PDB entry 1Z2P | X-ray diffraction, 1.22 A resolution | chain X

# Chain X
Name: inositol 1,3,4-trisphosphate 5/6-kinase
Organism: Entamoeba histolytica
Notes: fragment: Inositol phosphate kinase, ATP-grasp
Reference sequence: Q9XYQ1 (Q9XYQ1_ENTHI); residue numbers follow UniProt; this construct covers 1-319
Chain sequence (324 residues; row label = number of the first residue in the row; numbers below 1 keep their minus sign (Gly-4 is residue -4)):
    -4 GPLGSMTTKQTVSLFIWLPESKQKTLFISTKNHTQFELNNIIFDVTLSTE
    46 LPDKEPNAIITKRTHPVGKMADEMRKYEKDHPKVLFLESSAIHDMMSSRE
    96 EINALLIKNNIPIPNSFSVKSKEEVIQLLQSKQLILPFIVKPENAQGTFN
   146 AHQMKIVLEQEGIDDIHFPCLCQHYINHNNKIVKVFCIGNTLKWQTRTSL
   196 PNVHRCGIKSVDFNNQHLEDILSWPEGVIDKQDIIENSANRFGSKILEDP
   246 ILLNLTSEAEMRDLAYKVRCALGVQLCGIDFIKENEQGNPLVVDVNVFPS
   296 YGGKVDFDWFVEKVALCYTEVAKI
Not modelled in the structure: -4 to 4, 316-319
Construct notes: cloning artifact (-4 to 0)
Curated features (UniProtKB/Swiss-Prot):
  - binding site (1D-myo-inositol 1,3,4,6-tetrakisphosphate): Lys17, Lys57, Gln141, Gly142, His147, Lys179, Asp289, Asn291, Ser295
  - binding site (1D-myo-inositol 1,3,4-trisphosphate): Lys17, Gln141, Gly142, His147, Asn291, Ser295
  - binding site (ADP): Arg94, Lys136, His147, Gln168, His169, Tyr170, Ile171, Ser194, Asn210, Val288, Asp289
  - binding site (ATP): Arg94, Lys136, His147, Gln168, His169, Tyr170, Ile171, Ser194, Val288, Asp289, Asn291
  - binding site (Mg(2+)): Asp275, Asp289, Asn291
Bound ions: Mg2+ site 1: Asp275, Asp289 (together with AMP-PCP); Mg2+ site 2: Asp289, Asn291 (together with AMP-PCP)
Small-molecule neighbours:
  - AMP-PCP (ACP; phosphomethylphosphonic acid adenylate ester): Arg94, Pro109, Ile134, Lys136, Ala140, Ala146, His147, Met149, Gln168, His169, Tyr170, Ile171, His173, Ile177, Lys179, Ser194, Leu195, Phe208, Asn210, Asp275, Ile277, Val288, Asp289, Asn291
  - (1S,3S,4S)-1,3,4-triphospho-myo-inositol (I3S): Lys17, Thr20, Lys57, Thr59, Ala140, Gln141, Gly142, His147, Lys179, Phe181, Gln211, Asp275, Asn291, Phe293, Pro294, Ser295
What the authors report for this chain:
  - Mg2+ coordination: Asp289, Asn291
  - binding site for (1S,3S,4S)-1,3,4-triphospho-myo-inositol: Lys17, Lys57, Gly142, His147, Lys179, Ser295
  - binding site for AMP-PCP: His147
  - catalytic residues: His147 (proposed by the authors, not directly observed)
  - specificity-determining residues: Ser295 (proposed by the authors, not directly observed)

# Overview
Bound to chain X: AMP-PCP and (1S,3S,4S)-1,3,4-triphospho-myo-inositol. Asp275 and Asp289 form the Mg2+ site
1. UniProt lists 9 residues binding 1D-myo-inositol 1,3,4,6-tetrakisphosphate, 6 residues binding
1D-myo-inositol 1,3,4-trisphosphate, 11 ADP-binding residues and 11 ATP-binding residues. The paper reports
the catalytic residue His147; a binding site for (1S,3S,4S)-1,3,4-triphospho-myo-inositol at Lys17, Lys57 and
Gly142 among others.
Chain X is inositol 1,3,4-trisphosphate 5/6-kinase (Entamoeba histolytica); the structure, Inositol
1,3,4-trisphosphate 5/6-Kinase in complex with Mg2+/AMP-PCP/Ins(1,3,4)P3, was determined by X-ray diffraction
together with 1Z2N and 1Z2O from the same study.
